Entry 6L9H (X-ray diffraction, 2.60 A resolution); this record covers chains G and J of the 10 polymer chains in the assembly.

Chain G:
Molecule: Histone H2A type 1-B/E
Source organism: Homo sapiens
Reference sequence: P04908 (H2A1B_HUMAN); residues 14-118 here correspond to UniProt positions 15-119 (UniProt number = residue number + 1)
Sequence (105 residues; numbered 14 to 118; the number before each row is that of its first residue):
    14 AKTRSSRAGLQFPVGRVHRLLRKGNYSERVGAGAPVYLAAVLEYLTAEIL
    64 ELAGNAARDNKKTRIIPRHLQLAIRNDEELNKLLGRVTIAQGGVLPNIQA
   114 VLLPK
UniProt features mapped onto this chain:
  - modified residue: Lys36 (N6-(2-hydroxyisobutyryl)lysine), Lys74 (N6-(2-hydroxyisobutyryl)lysine), Lys75 (N6-(2-hydroxyisobutyryl)lysine), Lys95 (N6-(2-hydroxyisobutyryl)lysine), Gln104 (N5-methylglutamine), Lys118 (N6-(2-hydroxyisobutyryl)lysine)
  - cross-link: Lys15 (Glycyl lysine isopeptide (Lys-Gly) (interchain with G-Cter in ubiquitin))

Chain J:
Molecule: Human Telomeric DNA (145-MER) - C-strand
Source organism: Homo sapiens
Sequence (145 nucleotides; each row starts with the number of its first residue; numbers below 1 keep their minus sign (DA-72 is residue -72)):
   -72 ATCACCCTAACCCTAACCCTAACCCTAACCCTAACCCTAACCCTAACCCT
   -22 AACCCTAACCCTAACCCTAACCCTAACCCTAACCCTAACCCTAACCCTAA
    28 CCCTAACCCTAACCCTAACCCTAACCCTAACCCTAACCCTAAGAT

How chain G and chain J interact:
Contacting residue pairs (11; chain G residue first):
  Lys15(G) - DC-43(J)  phosphate contact
  Lys15(G) - DC-42(J)  phosphate contact
  Thr16(G) - DC-43(J)  phosphate contact
  Arg17(G) - DC-43(J)  salt bridge to the phosphate
  Arg20(G) - DC-42(J)  salt bridge to the phosphate
  Gly28(G) - DC-44(J)  phosphate contact
  Gly28(G) - DC-43(J)  phosphate contact
  Arg29(G) - DC-44(J)  phosphate contact
  Arg32(G) - DC-44(J)  salt bridge to the phosphate
  Arg77(G) - DC-54(J)  sugar contact
  Arg77(G) - DT-53(J)  phosphate contact
Other interface residues (no listed pair), chain G (9 interface residues in all): Glu41
Other interface residues (no listed pair), chain J (8 interface residues in all): DC-55, DA-45, DT-35

Overview:
Chain G and chain J form an interface of 9 and 8 residues respectively, with 3 salt bridges. Polar pairs
include Arg17(G)-DC-43(J), Arg20(G)-DC-42(J) and Arg32(G)-DC-44(J).
Here chain G is Histone H2A type 1-B/E and chain J is Human Telomeric DNA (145-MER) - C-strand, both from Homo
sapiens. Entry 6L9H (The Human Telomeric Nucleosome Displays Distinct Structural and Dynamic Properties) was
determined by X-ray diffraction (same publication as 6KE9 and 6LE9).
